7ZVE - chain E; structure by X-ray diffraction, 2.28 A resolution.

Chain E:
Name: Glucose-6-phosphate 1-dehydrogenase
From: Homo sapiens
Notes: EC 1.1.1.49
UniProt: P11413 (G6PD_HUMAN); residues 5-504 here = UniProt positions 5-504
Sequence (500 residues; row label = number of the first residue in the row):
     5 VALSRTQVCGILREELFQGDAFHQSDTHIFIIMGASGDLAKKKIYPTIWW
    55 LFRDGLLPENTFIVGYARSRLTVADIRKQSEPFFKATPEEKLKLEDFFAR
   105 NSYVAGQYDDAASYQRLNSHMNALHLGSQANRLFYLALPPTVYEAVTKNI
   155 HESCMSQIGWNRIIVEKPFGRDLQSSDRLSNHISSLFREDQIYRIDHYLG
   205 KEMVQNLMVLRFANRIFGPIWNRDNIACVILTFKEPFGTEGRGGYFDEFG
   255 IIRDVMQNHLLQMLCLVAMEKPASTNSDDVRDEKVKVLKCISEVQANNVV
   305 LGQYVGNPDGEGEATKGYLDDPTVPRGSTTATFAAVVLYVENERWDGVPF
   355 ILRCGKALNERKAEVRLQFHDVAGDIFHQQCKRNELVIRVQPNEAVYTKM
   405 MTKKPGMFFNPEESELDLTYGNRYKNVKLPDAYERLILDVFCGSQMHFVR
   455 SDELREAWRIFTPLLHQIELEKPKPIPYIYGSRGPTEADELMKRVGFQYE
Modified residues: Lys403 (N(6)-acetyllysine; ALY)
Metal / ion sites: Cu ion: Leu20, Gly23, Phe26
UniProt features mapped onto this chain:
  - active site: His263 (Proton acceptor)
  - binding site (NADP(+)): Gly38 to Lys45, Arg72, Tyr147, Lys171, Arg357, Lys366, Arg370, Arg393, Tyr401 to Lys403, Asp421 to Thr423, Arg487, Tyr503
  - binding site (D-glucose 6-phosphate): Lys171, His201 to Lys205, Glu239, Asp258, Lys360, Arg365, Gln395
  - modified residue: Ser8 (Phosphoserine), Thr10 (Phosphothreonine), Lys89 (N6-acetyllysine), Lys171 (N6-(2-hydroxyisobutyryl)lysine), Lys403 (N6-acetyllysine), Lys432 (N6-acetyllysine), Lys497 (N6-acetyllysine), Tyr503 (Phosphotyrosine)
  - natural variant: Val12 (V12L: In Sinnai), His32 (H32R: In CNSHA1), Ile35 (deletion: In CNSHA1), Ala44 (A44G: In CNSHA1), Ile48 (I48T: In CNSHA1), Asp58 (D58N: In CNSHA1), Val68 (V68M: In CNSHA1), Tyr70 (Y70H: In CNSHA1), Leu75 (L75P: In CNSHA1), Arg81 (R81C: In CNSHA1; R81H: In CNSHA1), Ser106 (S106C: In CNSHA1), Asn126 (N126D: Found in Santa Maria and Mount Sinai), 50 further natural variant entries in UniProt
  - mutagenesis: Lys171 (K171Q: Inhibits catalytic activity. Does not impair dimerization; K171R: Inhibits catalytic activity. Does not impair dimerization), Lys386 (K386Q: Impairs dimerization and reduces catalytic activity; K386R: Does not impair dimerization and catalytic activity), Lys403 (K403Q: Impairs dimerization and reduces catalytic activity in cells under oxidative stress; K403R: Does not impair dimerization and catalytic activity)

Summary:
Leu20, Gly23 and Phe26 coordinate a Cu ion ion. From UniProt: active-site residue His263, 23 NADP+-binding
residues, 11 D-glucose 6-phosphate-binding residues and 3 mutagenesis sites.
Chain E is Glucose-6-phosphate 1-dehydrogenase (Homo sapiens); the structure, K403 acetylated
glucose-6-phosphate dehydrogenase (G6PD), was determined by X-ray diffraction.
